1M5X - chains C and B of the 4 polymer chains in the assembly; structure by X-ray diffraction, 2.25 A resolution.

== Chain C ==
Molecule: 24-nt DNA strand
Sequence (24 nucleotides; numbered 501 to 524; the number before each row is that of its first residue):
   501 GCAGAACGTC GTGAGACAGT TCCG
Bound ions: Ca2+ site 1: DA514, DG515 (shared with 1 residue of chain A; Asp222(B) of chain B; 2 residues of chain D); Ca2+ site 2: DA514 (shared with 1 residue of chain A; Gly221(B) of chain B; 1 residue of chain D); Ca2+ site 3: DG515 (shared with 1 residue of chain A; Asp222(B) of chain B; 1 residue of chain D)

== Chain B ==
Name: DNA endonuclease I-MsoI
From: Monomastix sp
UniProt: Q8WKW7 (Q8WKW7_MONSK); residues 201-370 here correspond to UniProt positions 1-170 (UniProt number = residue number - 200)
Sequence (170 residues; each row starts with the number of its first residue):
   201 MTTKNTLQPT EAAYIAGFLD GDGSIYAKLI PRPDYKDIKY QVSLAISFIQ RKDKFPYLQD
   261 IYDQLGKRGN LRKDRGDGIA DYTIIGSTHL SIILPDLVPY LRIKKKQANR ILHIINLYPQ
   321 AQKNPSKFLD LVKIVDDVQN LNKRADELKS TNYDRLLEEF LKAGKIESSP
Not modelled in the structure: 201-205, 367-370
Bound ions: Ca2+ site 1: Gly221 (shared with 1 residue of chain A; DA514(C) of chain C; 1 residue of chain D); Ca2+ site 2: Asp222 (shared with 1 residue of chain A; DA514(C), DG515(C) of chain C; 2 residues of chain D)

== How chain C and chain B interact ==
Pairs across the interface (24):
  DG501(C) with Asp234(B), sugar contact; Lys236(B), sugar contact
  DC502(C) with Asp234(B), hydrogen bond to the base; Tyr235(B), sugar contact; Lys236(B), hydrogen bond to the phosphate
  DA503(C) with Arg232(B), hydrogen bond to the base; Tyr235(B), hydrogen bond to the phosphate; Gln241(B), sugar contact; Gln322(B), phosphate contact
  DG504(C) with Arg232(B), hydrogen bond to the base; Gln241(B), phosphate contact; Ile285(B), phosphate contact; Gly286(B), phosphate contact
  DA505(C) with Asn270(B), hydrogen bond to the phosphate; Ile285(B), phosphate contact
  DA506(C) with Asn270(B), phosphate contact
  DC507(C) with Arg272(B), base contact
  DG508(C) with Arg272(B), hydrogen bond to the base; Arg275(B), base contact
  DT509(C) with Arg275(B), hydrogen bond to the base; Asp277(B), base contact
  DT512(C) with Arg344(B), salt bridge to the phosphate
  DG513(C) with Arg344(B), salt bridge to the phosphate
  DG515(C) with Asp222(B), phosphate contact
Also at the interface, not in a pair above, chain B (19 interface residues in all): Lys228, Ile230, Asp237, Ser243, Tyr318

== Overview ==
12 residues of chain C and 19 residues of chain B are in contact, with 8 hydrogen bonds and 2 salt bridges.
Among the polar pairs are DC502(C)-Asp234(B), DA503(C)-Arg232(B) and DG504(C)-Arg232(B). Asp222(B), DA514(C)
and DG515(C) coordinate Ca2+ site 2.
Chain C is a 24-nt DNA strand and chain B is DNA endonuclease I-MsoI (Monomastix sp); the structure, Crystal
structure of the homing endonuclease I-MsoI bound to its DNA substrate, was determined by X-ray diffraction
together with 1N3E and 1N3F from the same study.
